PDB entry 8EMA | electron microscopy, 8.20 A resolution (very low resolution: no residue pairs are listed; an interface is given only as per-side residue counts) | chains A and R of the 6 polymer chains in the assembly

# Chain A
Molecule: Isoform 2 of Immunoglobulin heavy constant mu
Organism: Mus musculus
UniProtKB: chimeric construct of P06328, P01872-2: residues 1-117 from P06328 (HVM49_MOUSE) positions 1-117 (same numbers); residues 141-615 from P01872-2 positions 1-475 (UniProt number = residue number - 140)
Sequence (615 residues; row label = number of the first residue in the row):
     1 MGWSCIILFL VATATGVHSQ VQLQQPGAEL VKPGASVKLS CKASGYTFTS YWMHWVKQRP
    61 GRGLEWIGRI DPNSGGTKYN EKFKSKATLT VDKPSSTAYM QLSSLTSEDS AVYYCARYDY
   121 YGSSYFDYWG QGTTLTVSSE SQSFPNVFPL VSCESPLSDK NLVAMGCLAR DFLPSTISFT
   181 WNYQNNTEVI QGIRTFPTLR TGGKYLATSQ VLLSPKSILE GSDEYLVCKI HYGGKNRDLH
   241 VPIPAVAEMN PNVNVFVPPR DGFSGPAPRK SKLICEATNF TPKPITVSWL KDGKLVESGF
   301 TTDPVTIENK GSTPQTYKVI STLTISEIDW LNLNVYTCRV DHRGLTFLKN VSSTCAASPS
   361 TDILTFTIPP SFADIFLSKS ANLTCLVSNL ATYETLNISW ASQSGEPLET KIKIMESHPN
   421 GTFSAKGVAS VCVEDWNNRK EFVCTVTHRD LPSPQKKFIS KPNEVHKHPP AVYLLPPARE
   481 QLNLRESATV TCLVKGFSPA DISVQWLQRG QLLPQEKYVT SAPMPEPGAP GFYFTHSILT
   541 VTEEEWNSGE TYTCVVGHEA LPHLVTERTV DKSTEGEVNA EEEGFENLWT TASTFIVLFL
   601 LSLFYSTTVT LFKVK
Unresolved in the structure: 1-18
Cystine bridges: Cys41-Cys115, Cys167-Cys228, Cys275-Cys338, Cys385-Cys444, Cys492-Cys554
Sequence notes: conflict Ile7 (Met in P06328), Val11 (Ala in P06328); linker (118-140)
Swiss-Prot annotation at these positions:
  - region: Gln20 to Thr49 (Framework-1), Ser50 to His54 (Complementarity-determining-1), Trp55 to Gly68 (Framework-2), Arg69 to Ser85 (Complementarity-determining-2), Lys86 to Arg117 (Framework-3)

# Chain R
Molecule: Anti-human Langerin 2G3 lambda chain
Organism: Mus musculus
UniProtKB: G0YP42 (G0YP42_MOUSE); residues 1-234 here = UniProt positions 1-234
Sequence (234 residues; row label = number of the first residue in the row):
     1 MAWISLILSL LALSSGAISQ AVVTQESALT TSPGETVTLT CRSSTGAVTT SNYANWVQEK
    61 PDHLFTGLIG GTNNRAPGVP ARFSGSLIGD KAALTITGAQ TEDEAIYFCA LWYSNHWVFG
   121 GGTKLTVLGQ PKSSPSVTLF PPSSEELETN KATLVCTITD FYPGVVTVDW KVDGTPVTQG
   181 METTQPSKQS NNKYMASSYL TLTARAWERH SSYSCQVTHE GHTVEKSLSR ADCS
Unresolved in the structure: 1-18
Cystine bridges: Cys41-Cys109, Cys156-Cys215
Sequence notes: conflict Ala76 (Val in G0YP42), Pro77 (Ser in G0YP42)

# Interface between chain A and chain R
Cross-chain cystine bridges: Cys153(A)-Cys233(R)
At this resolution (8 A) residue pairs are not listed: 41 residues of chain A and 48 of chain R lie at the interface.

# Overview
Chain A and chain R form an interface of 41 and 48 residues respectively.
Chain A is Isoform 2 of Immunoglobulin heavy constant mu and chain R is Anti-human Langerin 2G3 lambda chain,
both from Mus musculus; the structure, mouse full length B cell receptor, was determined by electron
microscopy, deposited together with 8E4C.
